PDB entry 1EFR | X-ray diffraction, 3.10 A resolution | chains C and D of the 8 polymer chains in the assembly

== Chain C ==
Protein: Bovine mitochondrial F1-atpase subunit alpha
Source organism: Bos taurus
Notes: EC 3.6.1.34
UniProtKB: P19483 (ATP0_BOVIN); residues 3-510 here correspond to UniProt positions 46-553 (UniProt number = residue number + 43)
Sequence (510 residues; each row starts with the number of its first residue; a row labelled like 2A-2B holds insertion residues (2A, then the next letters in order)):
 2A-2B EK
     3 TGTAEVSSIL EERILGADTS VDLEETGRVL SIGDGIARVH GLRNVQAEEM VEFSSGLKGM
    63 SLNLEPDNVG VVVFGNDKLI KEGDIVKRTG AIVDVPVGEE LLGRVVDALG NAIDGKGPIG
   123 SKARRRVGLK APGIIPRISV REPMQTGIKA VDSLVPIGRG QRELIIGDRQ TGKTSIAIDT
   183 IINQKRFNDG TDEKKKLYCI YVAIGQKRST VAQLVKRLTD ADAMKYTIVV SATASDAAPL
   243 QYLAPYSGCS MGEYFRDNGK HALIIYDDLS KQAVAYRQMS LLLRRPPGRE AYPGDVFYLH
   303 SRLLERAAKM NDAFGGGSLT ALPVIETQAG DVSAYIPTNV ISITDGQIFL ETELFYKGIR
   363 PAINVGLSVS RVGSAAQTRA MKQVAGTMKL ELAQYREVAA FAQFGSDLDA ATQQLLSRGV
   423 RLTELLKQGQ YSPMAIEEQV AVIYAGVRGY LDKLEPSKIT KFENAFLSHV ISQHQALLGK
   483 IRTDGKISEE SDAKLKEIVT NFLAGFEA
Not modelled in the structure: 2A-2B, 3-18
Differences from the reference sequence: conflict Gly481 (Ser524 in P19483)
Metal / ion sites: Mg2+: Thr176 (together with AMP-PNP)
Small-molecule neighbours:
  - ADP (adenosine-5'-diphosphate): Val371, Ser372, Arg373
  - AMP-PNP (ANP; phosphoaminophosphonic acid-adenylate ester): Asp170, Arg171, Gln172, Thr173, Gly174, Lys175, Thr176, Ser177, Glu328, Phe357, Arg362, Pro363, Gln430, Gly431, Gln432, Tyr433
UniProt features mapped onto this chain:
  - binding site (ATP): Gln172, Gly174, Lys175, Thr176, Ser177, Gln430, Gln432
  - binding site (Mg(2+)): Thr176, Asp269
  - site: Ser370 (Required for activity)
  - modified residue: Ser10 (Phosphoserine), Ser22 (Phosphoserine), Ser33 (Phosphoserine), Ser63 (Phosphoserine), Lys80 (N6-acetyllysine), Lys83 (N6-acetyllysine), Lys89 (N6-acetyllysine), Thr91 (Phosphothreonine), Lys118 (N6-acetyllysine), Ser123 (Phosphoserine), Lys124 (N6-acetyllysine), Ser141 (Phosphoserine), Arg161 (Omega-N-methylarginine), Lys187 (N6-acetyllysine), Lys196 (N6-acetyllysine), Lys197 (N6-acetyllysine), Lys218 (N6-acetyllysine), Lys262 (N6-acetyllysine), Lys384 (N6-acetyllysine), Lys391 (N6-acetyllysine) and 5 more in UniProt
  - glycosylation: Ser33 (O-linked (GlcNAc) serine)

== Chain D ==
Protein: Bovine mitochondrial F1-atpase subunit beta
Source organism: Bos taurus
Notes: EC 3.6.1.34
UniProtKB: P00829 (ATPB_BOVIN); residues -3 to 478 here correspond to UniProt positions 47-528 (UniProt number = residue number + 50)
Sequence (482 residues; each row starts with the number of its first residue; numbers below 1 keep their minus sign (Ala-3 is residue -3)):
    -3 AAQASPSPKA GATTGRIVAV IGAVVDVQFD EGLPPILNAL EVQGRETRLV LEVAQHLGES
    57 TVRTIAMDGT EGLVRGQKVL DSGAPIRIPV GPETLGRIMN VIGEPIDERG PIKTKQFAAI
   117 HAEAPEFVEM SVEQEILVTG IKVVDLLAPY AKGGKIGLFG GAGVGKTVLI MELINNVAKA
   177 HGGYSVFAGV GERTREGNDL YHEMIESGVI NLKDATSKVA LVYGQMNEPP GARARVALTG
   237 LTVAEYFRDQ EGQDVLLFID NIFRFTQAGS EVSALLGRIP SAVGYQPTLA TDMGTMQERI
   297 TTTKKGSITS VQAIYVPADD LTDPAPATTF AHLDATTVLS RAIAELGIYP AVDPLDSTSR
   357 IMDPNIVGSE HYDVARGVQK ILQDYKSLQD IIAILGMDEL SEEDKLTVSR ARKIQRFLSQ
   417 PFQVAEVFTG HLGKLVPLKE TIKGFQQILA GEYDHLPEQA FYMVGPIEEA VAKADKLAEE
   477 HS
Not modelled in the structure: -3 to 8, 476-478
Metal / ion sites: Mg2+: Thr163 (together with ADP)
Small-molecule neighbours: ADP (adenosine-5'-diphosphate): Gly157, Ala158, Gly159, Val160, Gly161, Lys162, Thr163, Val164, Tyr345, Pro346, Phe418, Ala421, Phe424, Thr425
UniProt features mapped onto this chain:
  - binding site (ADP): Gly159, Val160, Gly161, Lys162, Thr163, Val164
  - binding site (ATP): Gly159, Gly161, Lys162, Thr163, Val164, Arg189
  - binding site (phosphate): Gly159, Val160, Gly161, Lys162, Thr163
  - binding site (Mg(2+)): Thr163, Glu188
  - modified residue: Lys74 (N6-acetyllysine), Lys111 (N6-acetyllysine), Lys148 (N6-acetyllysine), Lys209 (N6-acetyllysine), Lys214 (N6-acetyllysine), Thr262 (Phosphothreonine), Ser365 (Phosphoserine), Lys376 (N6-acetyllysine), Ser383 (Phosphoserine), Lys430 (N6-acetyllysine), Lys435 (N6-acetyllysine), Lys472 (N6-acetyllysine)
  - glycosylation: Ser56 (O-linked (GlcNAc) serine)

== Interface between chain C and chain D ==
Contacting residue pairs (121; chain C residue first):
  Gly43(C) with Arg71(D), hydrogen bond (backbone-side chain)
  Leu44(C) with Arg71(D), hydrogen bond (backbone-side chain)
  Arg45(C) with Val70(D); Arg71(D)
  Asn46(C) with Val70(D)
  Val47(C) with Leu69(D); Val70(D); Arg71(D)
  Gln48(C) with Gly68(D), hydrogen bond (side chain-backbone); Leu69(D); Val70(D)
  Ala49(C) with Val16(D), hydrophobic; Thr66(D); Glu67(D); Gly68(D), hydrogen bond (backbone-backbone); Leu69(D), hydrogen bond (backbone-backbone)
  Glu50(C) with Glu67(D)
  Asn65(C) with Val16(D)
  Leu66(C) with Ala15(D); Val16(D), hydrogen bond (backbone-backbone); Leu69(D); Arg71(D)
  Glu67(C) with Val14(D); Arg71(D), hydrogen bond (backbone-side chain)
  Pro68(C) with Val14(D); Ala15(D); Arg71(D)
  Asn70(C) with Arg71(D)
  Val71(C) with Arg71(D)
  Ile94(C) with Gly68(D)
  Lys132(C) with Asp64(D), salt bridge; Asn223(D); Glu224(D), salt bridge
  Ala133(C) with Asn223(D)
  Pro134(C) with Thr190(D)
  Gly135(C) with Thr190(D)
  Ile136(C) with Thr190(D); Gly193(D); Asn194(D); Tyr219(D), hydrophobic
  Ile137(C) with Ile102(D); Asp103(D); Tyr197(D), hydrophobic
  Arg139(C) with Thr190(D); Arg191(D); Asn194(D), hydrogen bond (backbone-side chain)
  Ile140(C) with Asn194(D)
  Ser141(C) with Asn194(D); Asp195(D), hydrogen bond
  Arg164(C) with Arg189(D)
  Arg287(C) with Ile17(D)
  Pro288(C) with Ala270(D), hydrophobic
  Arg291(C) with Val279(D); Asp319(D), salt bridge
  Gly296(C) with Glu267(D)
  Phe299(C) with Met222(D), hydrophobic; Arg229(D); Arg260(D); Gln263(D); Glu267(D)
  Tyr300(C) with Glu224(D); Pro225(D); Pro226(D); Arg229(D); Glu267(D)
  Ser303(C) with Met222(D), hydrogen bond (side chain-backbone)
  Arg304(C) with Met222(D)
  Glu307(C) with Arg189(D); Thr190(D), hydrogen bond; Met222(D); Asn223(D), hydrogen bond
  Ser335(C) with Ala314(D); Asp315(D)
  Thr340(C) with Tyr311(D), hydrogen bond (backbone-side chain); Ala314(D), hydrogen bond (side chain-backbone)
  Ile343(C) with Ala158(D), hydrophobic; Arg189(D)
  Ser344(C) with Ala158(D); Arg189(D), hydrogen bond (backbone-side chain); Met222(D); Arg260(D); Tyr311(D)
  Ile345(C) with Arg189(D), hydrogen bond (backbone-side chain); Met222(D), hydrophobic
  Thr346(C) with Arg189(D), hydrogen bond (backbone-side chain)
  Asp347(C) with Arg189(D), salt bridge; Arg191(D), salt bridge
  Leu369(C) with Glu341(D)
  Ser372(C) with Phe424(D)
  Arg373(C) with Gly159(D); Arg189(D); Arg191(D); Phe424(D)
  Val374(C) with Val423(D)
  Gly375(C) with Val423(D); Phe424(D)
  Ser376(C) with Val423(D), hydrogen bond (backbone-backbone)
  Ala377(C) with Val423(D)
  Gly388(C) with Thr425(D); Gly426(D)
  Thr389(C) with Thr425(D); Gly426(D); His427(D)
  Leu392(C) with Gly343(D); Tyr345(D), hydrophobic; Thr425(D); Tyr458(D)
  Ala395(C) with Glu341(D); Leu342(D); Gly343(D)
  Gln396(C) with Leu342(D), hydrogen bond (side chain-backbone); Arg412(D), hydrogen bond; Gln455(D), hydrogen bond; Tyr458(D)
  Glu399(C) with Leu342(D); Arg408(D), salt bridge; Arg412(D), salt bridge
  Val400(C) with Arg408(D)
  Phe403(C) with Arg408(D)
  Phe406(C) with Ile388(D), hydrophobic
  Leu417(C) with Gln455(D)
Other interface residues (no listed pair), chain C (64 interface residues in all): Leu64, Asp297, Asn341, Gly368, Ser408, Ala413
Other interface residues (no listed pair), chain D (69 interface residues in all): Gly18, Ile94, Glu104, Glu188, His198, Leu271, Tyr281, Arg337, Ile344, Tyr381, Ala389, Gly392, Met393, Val404, Pro453, Glu454, Met459

== Summary ==
64 residues of chain C face 69 of chain D across their interface, with 21 hydrogen bonds and 7 salt bridges.
Polar pairs include Lys132(C)-Asp64(D), Lys132(C)-Glu224(D) and Arg291(C)-Asp319(D). ADP is bound between
chain C and chain D. Ligands of chain C: AMP-PNP.
Here chain C is Bovine mitochondrial F1-atpase subunit alpha and chain D is Bovine mitochondrial F1-atpase
subunit beta, both from Bos taurus. Entry 1EFR (Bovine mitochondrial F1-atpase complexed with the peptide
antibiotic efrapeptin) was determined by X-ray diffraction.
